Entry 8DNJ (X-ray diffraction, 1.81 A resolution); this record covers chain A.

== Chain A ==
Molecule: Isoform 2B of GTPase KRas
Source organism: Homo sapiens
Notes: EC 3.6.5.2
UniProt: P01116-2 (RASK_HUMAN); residue numbers follow UniProt; this construct covers 1-169
Chain sequence (184 residues; row label = number of the first residue in the row; numbers below 1 keep their minus sign (Met-14 is residue -14)):
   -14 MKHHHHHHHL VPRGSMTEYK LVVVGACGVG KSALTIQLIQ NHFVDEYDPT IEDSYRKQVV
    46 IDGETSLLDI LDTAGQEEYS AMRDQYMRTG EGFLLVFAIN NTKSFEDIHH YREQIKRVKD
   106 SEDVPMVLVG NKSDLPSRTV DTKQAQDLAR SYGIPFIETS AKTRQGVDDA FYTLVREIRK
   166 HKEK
Unresolved in the structure: -14 to -2, 169
Differences from the reference sequence: initiating methionine (-14); expression tag (-13 to 0); variant Cys12 (Gly in P01116-2); engineered mutation Ser51 (Cys in P01116-2), Leu80 (Cys in P01116-2), Ser118 (Cys in P01116-2)
Covalent attachments: compound U4U linked to Cys12
Bound ions: Mg2+: Ser17 (together with GDP)
Residues lining bound ligands:
  - GDP (guanosine-5'-diphosphate): Ala11, Gly13, Val14, Gly15, Lys16, Ser17, Ala18, Phe28, Val29, Asp30, Tyr32, Asp57, Asn116, Lys117, Asp119, Leu120, Ser145, Ala146, Lys147
  - U4U (1-[(5S,9P,12aR)-9-(2-chloro-6-hydroxyphenyl)-8-ethynyl-10-fluoro-3,4,12,12a-tetrahydro-6H-pyrazino[2,1-c][1,4]benzoxazepin-2(1H)-yl]propan-1-one): Val9, Gly10, Lys16, Pro34, Thr58, Ala59, Gly60, Glu63, Tyr64, Arg68, Met72, His95, Tyr96, Gln99, Ile100, Val103
Reported in the primary citation:
  - binding site for U4U: Cys12

== Overview ==
Bound to chain A: GDP. Compound U4U is covalently linked to Cys12. From the paper: a binding site for U4U at
Cys12.
Chain A is Isoform 2B of GTPase KRas (Homo sapiens); the structure, Crystal structure of human KRAS G12C
covalently bound with AstraZeneca WO2020/178282A1 compound 76, was determined by X-ray diffraction (same
publication as 8DNI and 8DNK).
